PDB entry 6CX0 | X-ray diffraction, 3.50 A resolution | chain A

Chain A:
Molecule: Two pore calcium channel protein 1
Organism: Arabidopsis thaliana
Notes: engineered mutation(s): D376A
Reference sequence: Q94KI8 (TPC1_ARATH); numbering as in UniProt (aligned over 12-733)
Chain sequence (727 residues; row label = number of the first residue in the row):
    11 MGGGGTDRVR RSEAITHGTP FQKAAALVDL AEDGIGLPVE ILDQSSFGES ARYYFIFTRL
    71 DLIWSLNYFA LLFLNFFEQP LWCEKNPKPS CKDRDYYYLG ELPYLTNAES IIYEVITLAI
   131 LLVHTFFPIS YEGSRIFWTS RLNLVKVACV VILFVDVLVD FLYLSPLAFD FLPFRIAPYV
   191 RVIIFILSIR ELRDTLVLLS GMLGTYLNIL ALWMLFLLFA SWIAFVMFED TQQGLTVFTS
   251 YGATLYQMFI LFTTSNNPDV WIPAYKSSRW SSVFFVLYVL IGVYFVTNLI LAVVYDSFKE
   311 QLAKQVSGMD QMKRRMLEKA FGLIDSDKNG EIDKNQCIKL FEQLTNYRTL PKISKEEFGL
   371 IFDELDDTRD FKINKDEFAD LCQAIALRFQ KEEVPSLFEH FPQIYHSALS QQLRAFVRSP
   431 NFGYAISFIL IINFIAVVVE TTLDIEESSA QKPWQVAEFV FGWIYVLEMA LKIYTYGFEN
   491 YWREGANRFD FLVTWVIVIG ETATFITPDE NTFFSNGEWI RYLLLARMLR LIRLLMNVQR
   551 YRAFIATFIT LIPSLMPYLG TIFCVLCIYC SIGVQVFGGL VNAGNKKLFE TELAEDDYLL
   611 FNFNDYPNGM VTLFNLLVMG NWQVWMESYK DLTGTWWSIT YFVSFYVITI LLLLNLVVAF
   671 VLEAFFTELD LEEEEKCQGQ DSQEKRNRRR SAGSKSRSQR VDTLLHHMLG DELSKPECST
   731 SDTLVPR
Unresolved in the structure: 11-31, 57-58, 173-183, 374-383, 408-412, 519-523, 591-593, 687-737
Construct notes: initiating methionine (11); expression tag (734-737)
Ion coordination: Ca2+ site 1: Glu124, Asp170; Ca2+ site 2 near Glu239 (its only coordinating residue here); Ca2+ site 3: Asp240, Asp454, Glu528; Ca2+ site 4: Asp335, Asp337, Glu341, Gln346
Small-molecule neighbours: FJ7 ((1S,3R)-1-(3-{[4-(2-fluorophenyl)piperazin-1-yl]methyl}-4-methoxyphenyl)-2,3,4,9-tetrahydro-1H-beta-carboline-3-carboxylic acid): Leu225, Leu228, Phe229, Trp232, Tyr251

Overview:
Chain A binds compound FJ7. The Ca2+ site 1 is built by Glu124 and Asp170. Asp240, Asp454 and Glu528 form the
Ca2+ site 3.
Chain A is Two pore calcium channel protein 1 (Arabidopsis thaliana); the structure, Structure of AtTPC1
D376A, was determined by X-ray diffraction (same publication as 6E1K, 6E1M, 6E1N and 6E1P).
